6LHH - chains A and B of the 3 polymer chains in the assembly; structure by X-ray diffraction, 2.71 A resolution.

# Chain A
Molecule: MHC class I
Organism: Gallus gallus
UniProt: Q9GIP6 (Q9GIP6_CHICK); residues 4-273 here correspond to UniProt positions 22-291 (UniProt number = residue number + 18)
Chain sequence (270 residues; each row starts with the number of its first residue):
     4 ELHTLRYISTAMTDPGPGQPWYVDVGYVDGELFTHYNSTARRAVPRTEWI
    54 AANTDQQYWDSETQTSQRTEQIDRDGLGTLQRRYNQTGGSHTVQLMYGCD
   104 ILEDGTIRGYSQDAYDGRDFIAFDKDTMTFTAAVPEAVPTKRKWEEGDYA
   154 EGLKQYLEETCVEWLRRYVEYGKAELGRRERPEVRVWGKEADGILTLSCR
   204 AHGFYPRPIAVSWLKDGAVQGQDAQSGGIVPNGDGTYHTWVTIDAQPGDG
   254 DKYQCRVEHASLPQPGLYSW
Cystine bridges: Cys-102/Cys-164, Cys-202/Cys-258

# Chain B
Molecule: Beta-2-microglobulin
Organism: Gallus gallus
UniProt: P21611 (B2MG_CHICK); residues 2-99 here correspond to UniProt positions 22-119 (UniProt number = residue number + 20)
Chain sequence (98 residues; row label = number of the first residue in the row):
     2 DLTPKVQVYSRFPASAGTKNVLNCFAAGFHPPKISITLMKDGVPMEGAQY
    52 SDMSFNDDWTFQRLVHADFTPSSGSTYACKVEHETLKEPQVYKWDPEF
Cystine bridges: Cys-25/Cys-80

# How chain A and chain B interact
Residue-residue contacts - 68 pairs, chain A then chain B:
  Arg-9(A) with Asp-58(B), salt bridge
  Ile-11(A) with Ser-55(B); Phe-56(B), hydrophobic
  Ser-12(A) with Phe-56(B)
  Thr-13(A) with Phe-56(B); Phe-62(B)
  Met-15(A) with Pro-33(B), hydrophobic
  Asp-17(A) with Lys-34(B), salt bridge
  Pro-18(A) with Lys-34(B)
  Gly-19(A) with Lys-34(B)
  Pro-20(A) with Lys-34(B)
  Gln-22(A) with Tyr-51(B), hydrogen bond; Arg-64(B)
  Val-26(A) with Asp-53(B); Met-54(B)
  Val-28(A) with Met-54(B)
  Tyr-30(A) with Ser-55(B), hydrogen bond
  His-38(A) with Asp-53(B), salt bridge
  Asn-40(A) with Asp-53(B)
  Arg-49(A) with Asp-53(B)
  Thr-95(A) with Pro-33(B); Phe-62(B)
  Gln-97(A) with Phe-56(B); Trp-60(B), hydrogen bond (side chain-backbone); Phe-62(B)
  Leu-98(A) with Phe-56(B)
  Met-99(A) with Asp-58(B); Trp-60(B), hydrophobic
  Gln-115(A) with Trp-60(B)
  Asp-116(A) with Trp-60(B)
  Ala-117(A) with Trp-60(B), hydrophobic
  Asp-119(A) with His-31(B)
  Gly-120(A) with His-31(B); Trp-60(B)
  Asp-122(A) with Trp-60(B), hydrogen bond
  Glu-186(A) with Phe-13(B); Pro-14(B)
  Arg-188(A) with Pro-14(B)
  Trp-190(A) with Glu-98(B); Phe-99(B)
  Lys-192(A) with Asp-96(B), salt bridge; Phe-99(B)
  Thr-199(A) with Phe-99(B)
  Ser-201(A) with Phe-99(B), hydrogen bond (side chain-backbone)
  Arg-203(A) with Phe-99(B), hydrogen bond (side chain-backbone)
  His-205(A) with Ser-11(B), hydrogen bond (side chain-backbone); Arg-12(B), hydrogen bond (side chain-backbone); Phe-13(B); Pro-14(B)
  Gly-206(A) with Arg-12(B)
  Gly-230(A) with Gln-8(B)
  Val-233(A) with Gln-8(B); Tyr-10(B); Phe-26(B), hydrophobic
  Pro-234(A) with Tyr-10(B), hydrogen bond (backbone-side chain); Phe-26(B); Leu-65(B)
  Asn-235(A) with Tyr-10(B); Arg-12(B); Asn-24(B); Leu-65(B)
  Gly-236(A) with Asn-24(B); Leu-65(B)
  Asp-237(A) with Arg-12(B), salt bridge
  Thr-239(A) with Arg-12(B), hydrogen bond
  His-241(A) with Tyr-10(B); Ser-11(B)
  Trp-243(A) with Gln-8(B)
Interface residues without a listed pair, chain A (45 interface residues in all): Thr-245
Interface residues without a listed pair, chain B (26 interface residues in all): Ser-52, His-67

# In short
45 residues of chain A and 26 residues of chain B are in contact; the contacts include 10 hydrogen bonds and 5
salt bridges. Polar pairs include Arg-9(A)/Asp-58(B), Asp-17(A)/Lys-34(B) and His-38(A)/Asp-53(B).
Chain A is MHC class I and chain B is Beta-2-microglobulin, both from Gallus gallus; the structure, Crystal
structure of chicken 8mer-BF2*1501, was determined by X-ray diffraction.
